PDB entry 3WKM | X-ray diffraction, 2.20 A resolution | chains A and H of the 3 polymer chains in the assembly

# Chain A
Molecule: Putative zinc metalloprotease aq_1964
Organism: Aquifex aeolicus
Notes: EC 3.4.24.-; fragment: pdz tandem fragment
UniProtKB: O67776 (Y1964_AQUAE); numbering as in UniProt (aligned over 115-292)
Amino-acid sequence (180 residues; each row starts with the number of its first residue):
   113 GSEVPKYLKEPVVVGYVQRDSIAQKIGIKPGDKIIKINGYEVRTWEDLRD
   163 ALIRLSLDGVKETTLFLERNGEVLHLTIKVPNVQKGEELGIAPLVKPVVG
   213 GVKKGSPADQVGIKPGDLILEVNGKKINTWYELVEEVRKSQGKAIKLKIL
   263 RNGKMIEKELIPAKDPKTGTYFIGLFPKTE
Disordered / not traced: 113-115, 292
Differences from the reference sequence: expression tag (113-114)

# Chain H
Molecule: Mouse IGG1-kappa fab (heavy chain)
Organism: Mus musculus
Notes: antibody fragment or engineered binder
Amino-acid sequence (225 residues; each row starts with the number of its first residue):
     1 EVQLQQSGAELVKPGASVKLSCTASGFNIKDTYLHWVKQRPEHGLEWIGR
    51 IDPANGNAKYDPKFQDKATITADTSSNTAYLQLNSLTSEDTAVYYCSNRQ
   101 LGLRGYYYAMDYWGQGTSVSVSSAKTTPPSVYPLAPGSAAQTNSMVTLGC
   151 LVKGYFPEPVTVTWNSGSLSSGVHTFPAVLQSDLYTLSSSVTVPSSTWPS
   201 ETVTCNVAHPASSTKVDKKIVPRDC
Disordered / not traced: 138-143, 223-225
Cystine bridges: C22-C96, C150-C205

# Interface between chain A and chain H
Residue-residue contacts (34):
  V116(A) - R104(H)
  P117(A) - R104(H)
  P117(A) - Y107(H)  hydrophobic
  V207(A) - G105(H)
  W242(A) - Y106(H)
  V246(A) - Y106(H)  hydrophobic
  R250(A) - Q100(H)  hydrogen bond
  R250(A) - Y108(H)  hydrogen bond
  R250(A) - M110(H)
  K276(A) - K30(H)  hydrogen bond (side chain-backbone)
  K276(A) - D31(H)
  K276(A) - T32(H)  hydrogen bond (side chain-backbone)
  K276(A) - Y33(H)  hydrogen bond (backbone-side chain)
  K276(A) - D52(H)  salt bridge
  K276(A) - A54(H)
  D277(A) - Y33(H)
  P278(A) - Y33(H)
  P278(A) - R50(H)
  K279(A) - L101(H)
  T280(A) - R99(H)
  T280(A) - Q100(H)
  T280(A) - L101(H)  hydrogen bond (backbone-backbone)
  T280(A) - L103(H)
  G281(A) - D31(H)
  G281(A) - T32(H)  hydrogen bond (backbone-side chain)
  G281(A) - Y33(H)
  G281(A) - R99(H)
  G281(A) - Q100(H)
  T282(A) - Y108(H)
  Y283(A) - K30(H)
  Y283(A) - D31(H)
  F288(A) - L103(H)  hydrophobic
  P289(A) - R104(H)
  P289(A) - G105(H)
Interface residues without a listed pair, chain A (18 interface residues in all): Q253, F284
Interface residues without a listed pair, chain H (18 interface residues in all): I29

# Overview
The chain A/chain H interface involves 18 residues from each chain; the contacts include 7 hydrogen bonds and
1 salt bridge. Among the polar pairs are K276(A)-D52(H), R250(A)-Q100(H) and R250(A)-Y108(H).
Chain A is Putative zinc metalloprotease aq_1964 (Aquifex aeolicus) and chain H is Mouse IGG1-kappa fab (heavy
chain) (Mus musculus); the structure, The periplasmic PDZ tandem fragment of the RseP homologue from Aquifex
aeolicus in complex with the ..., was determined by X-ray diffraction.
